PDB entry 1OMV | X-ray diffraction, 1.90 A resolution | chain A

[Chain A]
Name: recoverin
Source organism: Bos taurus
UniProtKB: P21457 (RECO_BOVIN); residues 2-202 here correspond to UniProt positions 1-201 (UniProt number = residue number - 1)
Sequence (201 residues; row label = number of the first residue in the row):
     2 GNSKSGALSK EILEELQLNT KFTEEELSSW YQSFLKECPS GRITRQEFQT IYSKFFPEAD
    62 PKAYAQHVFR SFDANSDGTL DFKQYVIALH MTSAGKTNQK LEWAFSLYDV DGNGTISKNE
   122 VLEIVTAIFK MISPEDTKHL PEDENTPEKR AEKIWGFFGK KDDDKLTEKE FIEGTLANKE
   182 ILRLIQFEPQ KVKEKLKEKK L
Not modelled in the structure: 2-6, 75-77, 198-202
Differences from the reference sequence: engineered mutation Q85 (Glu84 in P21457)
Ion coordination: Ca2+: D110, D112, N114, T116, E121
What the authors report for this chain:
  - mutagenesis - E85Q (KD of 0.26 M): decreased binding to Ca2+
  - mutagenesis - E85Q: abolished binding to EF-hand 2 (proposed by the authors, not directly observed)
  - mutagenesis - E85Q: abolished binding to phenyl-agarose
  - conformationally variable residues (domain motion, order/disorder transition): G42, A75 to S77, G96

[Summary]
The Ca2+ site is built by D110, D112, N114, T116 and E121. The paper reports that E85Q reduces binding to
Ca2+; conformational variability at G42, A75 and G96.
Chain A is recoverin (Bos taurus); the structure, non-myristoylated bovine recoverin (E85Q mutant) with
calcium bound to EF-hand 3, was determined by X-ray diffraction, deposited together with 1OMR.
